PDB entry 5TRG | X-ray diffraction, 2.80 A resolution | chains H and Z of the 28 polymer chains in the assembly

Chain H (and Z):
Molecule: Proteasome subunit beta
Source organism: Mycobacterium tuberculosis
Notes: EC 3.4.25.1; chain Z of this document is another copy of the same molecule, construct and numbering; everything in this record applies to it too
UniProtKB: A5U4D6 (PSB_MYCTA); residues 1-234 here correspond to UniProt positions 58-291 (UniProt number = residue number + 57)
Amino-acid sequence (240 residues; each row starts with the number of its first residue):
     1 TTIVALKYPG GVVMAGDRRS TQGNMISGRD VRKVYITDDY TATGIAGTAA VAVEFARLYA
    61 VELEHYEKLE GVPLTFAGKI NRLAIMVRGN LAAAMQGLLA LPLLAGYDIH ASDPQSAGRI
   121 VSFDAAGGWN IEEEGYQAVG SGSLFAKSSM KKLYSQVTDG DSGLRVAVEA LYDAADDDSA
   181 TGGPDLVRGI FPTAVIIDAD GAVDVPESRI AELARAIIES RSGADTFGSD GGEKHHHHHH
Disordered / not traced: 223-240
Sequence notes: expression tag (235-240)
Ligand contacts:
  - 7HJ (N,N-diethyl-N~2~-[(2E)-3-phenylprop-2-enoyl]-L-asparaginyl-4-fluoro-N-[(naphthalen-1-yl)methyl]-L-phenylalaninamide), molecule 1: Thr1, Arg19, Ser20, Thr21, Gln22, Ser27, Val31, Arg32, Lys33, Ile45, Ala46, Gly47, Thr48, Ala49, Ala52, Val53, Gly97
  - 7HJ, molecule 2: Leu91, Met95, Ser122, Phe123, Asp124, Ala125, Ala126, Gly128, Trp129, Asn130
UniProt features mapped onto this chain:
  - active site: Thr1 (Nucleophile)
Reported in the primary citation:
  - catalytic residues: Thr1 (citing earlier work)
  - binding site for 7HJ: Thr1, Ser20, Thr21, Gln22, Ser27, Gly47, Ala49, Leu91, Met95, Leu98, Asp124, Ala125, Ala126
  - specificity-determining residues: Ser20, Gln22, Ser27, Ala125 (proposed by the authors, not directly observed)

Interface between chain H and chain Z:
Contacting residue pairs (19):
  Phe145(H) with Leu144(Z), hydrophobic; Ser148(Z)
  Ser148(H) with Phe145(Z); Ser148(Z)
  Ser149(H) with Lys152(Z), hydrogen bond
  Lys151(H) with Asp173(Z), salt bridge; Asp176(Z), salt bridge; Asp177(Z), salt bridge; Arg221(Z)
  Lys152(H) with Ser149(Z), hydrogen bond; Lys152(Z); Leu153(Z); Asp173(Z), salt bridge
  Leu153(H) with Lys152(Z)
  Asp173(H) with Lys151(Z), salt bridge; Lys152(Z), salt bridge
  Asp176(H) with Lys151(Z), salt bridge
  Asp177(H) with Lys151(Z), salt bridge
  Arg221(H) with Lys152(Z)
Interface residues without a listed pair, chain H (12 interface residues in all): Leu144, Glu169
Interface residues without a listed pair, chain Z (12 interface residues in all): Glu169

In short:
The chain H/chain Z interface involves 12 residues from each chain; the contacts include 2 hydrogen bonds and
8 salt bridges. Polar contacts include Lys151(H)-Asp173(Z), Lys151(H)-Asp176(Z) and Lys151(H)-Asp177(Z). Bound
to chain H: compound 7HJ. The paper reports the catalytic residue Thr1(H); a binding site for 7HJ at Thr1(H),
Ser20(H) and Thr21(H) among others.
Both chains are Proteasome subunit beta (Mycobacterium tuberculosis). Entry 5TRG (Structure of Mycobacterium
tuberculosis proteasome in complex with N,C-capped dipeptide DPLG-2) was determined by X-ray diffraction (same
publication as 5THO, 5TRR, 5TRS, 5TRY and 5TS0).
